PDB entry 6V7B | electron microscopy, 3.40 A resolution | chains 2 and P of the 48 polymer chains in the assembly

Chain 2:
Molecule: A-DNA
Source organism: Pyrobaculum filamentous virus 1
Sequence (323 nucleotides; numbered 210 to 532; the number before each row is that of its first residue):
   210 TATATATATA TATATATATA TATATATATA TATATATATA TATATATATA TATATATATA
   270 TATATATATA TATATATATA TATATATATA TATATATATA TATATATATA TATATATATA
   330 TATATATATA TATATATATA TATATATATA TATATATATA TATATATATA TATATATATA
   390 TATATATATA TATATATATA TATATATATA TATATATATA TATATATATA TATATATATA
   450 TATATATATA TATATATATA TATATATATA TATATATATA TATATATATA TATATATATA
   510 TATATATATA TATATATATA TAT

Chain P:
Name: Structural protein VP1
Source organism: Pyrobaculum filamentous virus 1
Reference sequence: A0A140F3K6 (A0A140F3K6_9VIRU); residue numbers follow UniProt; this construct covers 1-129
Chain sequence (129 residues; each row starts with the number of its first residue):
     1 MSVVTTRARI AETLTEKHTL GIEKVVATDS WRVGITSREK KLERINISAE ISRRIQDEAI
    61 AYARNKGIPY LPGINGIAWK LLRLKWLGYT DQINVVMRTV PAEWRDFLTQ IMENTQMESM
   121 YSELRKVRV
Unresolved in the structure: 1-9, 129
Construct notes: conflict Glu43 (Gly in A0A140F3K6), Arg54 (Lys in A0A140F3K6), Thr115 (Ile in A0A140F3K6)

How chain 2 and chain P interact:
Pairs across the interface (34; chain 2 residue first):
  DA457(2) - Gly76(P)  base contact
  DA457(2) - Ile77(P)  phosphate contact
  DT458(2) - Gly76(P)  sugar contact
  DT458(2) - Ile77(P)  phosphate contact
  DT458(2) - Trp79(P)  base contact
  DT458(2) - Lys80(P)  phosphate contact
  DA459(2) - Ser48(P)  base contact
  DA459(2) - Trp79(P)  sugar contact
  DA459(2) - Lys80(P)  phosphate contact
  DA459(2) - Arg83(P)  salt bridge to the phosphate
  DT460(2) - Arg44(P)  phosphate contact
  DT460(2) - Ser48(P)  sugar contact
  DT460(2) - Lys126(P)  sugar contact
  DA461(2) - Lys41(P)  sugar contact
  DA461(2) - Arg44(P)  salt bridge to the phosphate
  DA461(2) - Ile45(P)  sugar contact
  DT462(2) - Trp31(P)  hydrogen bond to the base
  DT462(2) - Gly34(P)  phosphate contact
  DT462(2) - Ile35(P)  sugar contact
  DT462(2) - Arg38(P)  phosphate contact
  DT462(2) - Lys41(P)  salt bridge to the phosphate
  DA463(2) - Val25(P)  phosphate contact
  DA463(2) - Ser30(P)  sugar contact
  DA463(2) - Trp31(P)  sugar contact
  DA463(2) - Arg38(P)  salt bridge to the phosphate
  DT464(2) - His18(P)  hydrogen bond to the base
  DT464(2) - Gly21(P)  sugar contact
  DT464(2) - Lys24(P)  salt bridge to the phosphate
  DT464(2) - Val25(P)  sugar contact
  DA465(2) - Leu14(P)  phosphate contact
  DA465(2) - Lys17(P)  sugar contact
  DA465(2) - His18(P)  sugar contact
  DT466(2) - Leu14(P)  sugar contact
  DT466(2) - Lys17(P)  salt bridge to the phosphate
Interface residues without a listed pair, chain P (24 interface residues in all): Ile22, Leu42, Gly73

Overview:
10 residues of chain 2 and 24 residues of chain P are in contact; the contacts include 2 hydrogen bonds and 6
salt bridges. Polar contacts include DT462(2)-Trp31(P), DT464(2)-His18(P) and DA459(2)-Arg83(P).
Chain 2 is A-DNA and chain P is Structural protein VP1, both from Pyrobaculum filamentous virus 1; the
structure, Cryo-EM reconstruction of Pyrobaculum filamentous virus 2 (PFV2), was determined by electron
microscopy.
